PDB entry 9N4V | electron microscopy, 1.85 A resolution | chains A and H of the 48 polymer chains in the assembly

# Chain A
Name: DUF877 family protein
Organism: Azotobacter vinelandii
UniProtKB: C1DM91 (C1DM91_AZOVD); residue numbers follow UniProt; this construct covers 1-493
Amino-acid sequence (493 residues; numbered 1 to 493; the number before each row is that of its first residue):
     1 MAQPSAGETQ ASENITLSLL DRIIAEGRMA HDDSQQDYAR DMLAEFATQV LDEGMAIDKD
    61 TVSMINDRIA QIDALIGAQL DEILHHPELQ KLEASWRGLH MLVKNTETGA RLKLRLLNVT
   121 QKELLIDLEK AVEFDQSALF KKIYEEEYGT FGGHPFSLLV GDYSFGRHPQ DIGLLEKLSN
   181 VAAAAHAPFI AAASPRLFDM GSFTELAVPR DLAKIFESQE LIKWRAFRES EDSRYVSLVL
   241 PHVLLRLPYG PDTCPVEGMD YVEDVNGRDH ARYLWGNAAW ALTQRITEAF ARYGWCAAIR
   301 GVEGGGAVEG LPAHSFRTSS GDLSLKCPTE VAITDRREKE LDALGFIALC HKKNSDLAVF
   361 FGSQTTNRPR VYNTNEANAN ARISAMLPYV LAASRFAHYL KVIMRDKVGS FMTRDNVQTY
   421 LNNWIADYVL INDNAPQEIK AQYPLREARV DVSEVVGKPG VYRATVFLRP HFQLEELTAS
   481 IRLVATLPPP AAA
Not modelled in the structure: 1-89, 246-270, 315-325, 491-493

# Chain H
Name: Type VI secretion system contractile sheath small subunit
Organism: Azotobacter vinelandii
UniProtKB: C1DM90 (C1DM90_AZOVD); the author numbering skips numbers that UniProt does not, so the offset changes along the chain: -1 to 42 = UniProt 1-44; 45-187 = UniProt 45-187
Amino-acid sequence (187 residues; row label = number of the first residue in the row; note: 2 numbers in that range are skipped by the numbering (no residue carries them; nothing is unmodelled there); numbers below 1 keep their minus sign (Met-1 is residue -1)):
    -1 MAESTQHKLD RIRPPRVQIT YDVETGNAIE KKELPLVVGI LADL
    45 SGKPEKPLPK LMERRFVEIN RDNFNDVLAS IAPRAALQVD NTLSQDGSKL NIELHFDHID
   105 DFDPVNIVRQ VTPLRRLFEA RQRLRDLLTK LDGNDDLDKL LQDVVANTEG LQEIRSARPQ
   165 AENPAGAPGA EPAADEPAAE PQA
Not modelled in the structure: -1 to 0, 45-55, 78-187

# How chain A and chain H interact
Contacting residue pairs (34; chain A residue first):
  Arg210(A) - Arg11(H)  hydrogen bond (backbone-side chain)
  Asp211(A) - Arg11(H)  salt bridge
  Arg300(A) - Arg14(H)
  Asp335(A) - Pro13(H)
  Arg336(A) - Leu7(H)
  Arg336(A) - Ile10(H)  hydrogen bond (side chain-backbone)
  Arg336(A) - Arg11(H)  hydrogen bond (side chain-backbone)
  Arg336(A) - Pro13(H)
  Glu338(A) - Arg14(H)  salt bridge
  Lys339(A) - Pro12(H)
  Lys339(A) - Arg14(H)
  Glu340(A) - Arg11(H)
  Asp342(A) - Arg14(H)  salt bridge
  Gly362(A) - Arg14(H)
  Glu475(A) - Arg14(H)  salt bridge
  Glu476(A) - Arg14(H)
  Leu477(A) - Arg14(H)  hydrogen bond (backbone-backbone)
  Leu477(A) - Val15(H)
  Leu477(A) - Gln16(H)  hydrogen bond (backbone-backbone)
  Thr478(A) - Gln16(H)
  Ala479(A) - Gln16(H)  hydrogen bond (backbone-backbone)
  Ala479(A) - Ile17(H)
  Ala479(A) - Thr18(H)  hydrogen bond (backbone-backbone)
  Ser480(A) - Thr18(H)
  Ser480(A) - Asp20(H)  hydrogen bond
  Ile481(A) - Ile17(H)  hydrophobic
  Ile481(A) - Thr18(H)  hydrogen bond (backbone-backbone)
  Ile481(A) - Tyr19(H)
  Ile481(A) - Asp20(H)  hydrogen bond (backbone-backbone)
  Arg482(A) - Tyr19(H)
  Arg482(A) - Asp20(H)
  Arg482(A) - Glu22(H)  salt bridge
  Leu483(A) - Tyr19(H)  hydrogen bond (backbone-side chain)
  Val484(A) - Glu22(H)
Other interface residues (no listed pair), chain A (22 interface residues in all): Phe361, Pro488

# Summary
22 residues of chain A face 13 of chain H across their interface; the contacts include 11 hydrogen bonds and 5
salt bridges. Polar pairs include Asp211(A)-Arg11(H), Glu338(A)-Arg14(H) and Asp342(A)-Arg14(H).
Here chain A is DUF877 family protein and chain H is Type VI secretion system contractile sheath small
subunit, both from Azotobacter vinelandii. Entry 9N4V (Azotobacter vinelandii extended type VI secretion
system sheath tube complex) was determined by electron microscopy, deposited together with 9NSV.
